3LWL - chains A and C of the 3 polymer chains in the assembly; structure by X-ray diffraction, 2.25 A resolution.

== Chain A ==
Molecule: DNA polymerase I, thermostable
Organism: Thermus aquaticus
Notes: EC 2.7.7.7; fragment: klenow fragment
UniProt: P19821 (DPO1_THEAQ); residues 293-832 here = UniProt positions 293-832
Chain sequence (540 residues; numbered 293 to 832; the number before each row is that of its first residue):
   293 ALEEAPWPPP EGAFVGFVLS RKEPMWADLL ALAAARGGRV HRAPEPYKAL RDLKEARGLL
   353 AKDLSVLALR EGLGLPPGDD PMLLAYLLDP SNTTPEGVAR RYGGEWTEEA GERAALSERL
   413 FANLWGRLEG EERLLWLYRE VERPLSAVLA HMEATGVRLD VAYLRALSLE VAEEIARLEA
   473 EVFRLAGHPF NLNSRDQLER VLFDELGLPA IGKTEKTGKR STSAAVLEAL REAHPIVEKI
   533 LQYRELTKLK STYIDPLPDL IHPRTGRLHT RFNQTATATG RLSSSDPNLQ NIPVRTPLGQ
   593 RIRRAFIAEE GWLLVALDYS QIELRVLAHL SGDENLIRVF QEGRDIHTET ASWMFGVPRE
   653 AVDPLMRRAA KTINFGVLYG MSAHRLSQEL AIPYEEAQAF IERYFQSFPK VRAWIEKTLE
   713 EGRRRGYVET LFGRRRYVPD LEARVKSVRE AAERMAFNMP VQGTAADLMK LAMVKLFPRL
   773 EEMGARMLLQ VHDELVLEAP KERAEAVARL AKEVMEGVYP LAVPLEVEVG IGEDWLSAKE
Unresolved in the structure: 293-294, 653-656
Residues lining bound ligands: 2',3'-dideoxyadenosine triphosphate (DDS): Arg587, Gln613, His639, Arg659, Lys663, Phe667, Tyr671, Asp785
Reported in the primary citation:
  - binding site for the 12-nt DNA strand: Arg587
  - binding site for 2',3'-dideoxyadenosine triphosphate: Arg587, Lys663, Phe667, Tyr671
  - conformationally variable residues (side-chain flip): Arg587
  - binding site for the 16-nt DNA strand (chain C): Tyr671
  - specificity-determining residues: Tyr671
  - catalytic residues: Lys663 (citing earlier work)
  - mutagenesis - Y671A (5350-fold): decreased catalytic activity
  - mutagenesis - Y671F: unchanged catalytic activity on non-damaged substrates
  - mutagenesis - Y671W: decreased catalytic activity on dATP
  - mutagenesis - Y671F: decreased catalytic activity on abasic site
  - mutagenesis - Y671W: increased catalytic activity on dCMP
  - mutagenesis - Y671W: increased catalytic activity on dTMP
  - mutagenesis - Y671W: increased catalytic activity on blunt-end extension

== Chain C ==
Molecule: 16-nt DNA strand
Sequence (16 nucleotides; each row starts with the number of its first residue):
   201 AAAXTGCGCC GTGGTC
Unresolved in the structure: 201-202
Modified / non-standard residues: 3DR (1',2'-dideoxyribofuranose-5'-phosphate) at position 204

== Chain A / chain C interface ==
Residue-residue contacts (40):
  Asn483(A) - DT212(C)  hydrogen bond to the phosphate
  Asn485(A) - DG211(C)  phosphate contact
  Asn485(A) - DT212(C)  hydrogen bond to the phosphate
  Ser486(A) - DT212(C)  hydrogen bond to the phosphate
  Ser486(A) - DG213(C)  hydrogen bond to the phosphate
  Asp488(A) - DG213(C)  sugar contact
  Gln489(A) - DG213(C)  phosphate contact
  Ser543(A) - DC210(C)  phosphate contact
  Ser543(A) - DG211(C)  phosphate contact
  Thr544(A) - DC210(C)  sugar contact
  Ala568(A) - DG208(C)  phosphate contact
  Thr569(A) - DC207(C)  phosphate contact
  Ala570(A) - DG206(C)  phosphate contact
  Ala570(A) - DC207(C)  hydrogen bond to the phosphate
  Thr571(A) - DG206(C)  sugar contact
  Arg573(A) - DG206(C)  base contact
  Ser575(A) - DC207(C)  phosphate contact
  Ser575(A) - DG208(C)  hydrogen bond to the phosphate
  Ser576(A) - DG208(C)  sugar contact
  Ser577(A) - DG208(C)  phosphate contact
  Ser577(A) - DC209(C)  phosphate contact
  Asp578(A) - DC209(C)  hydrogen bond to the phosphate
  Asn580(A) - DG208(C)  hydrogen bond to the sugar
  Asn580(A) - DC209(C)  phosphate contact
  Tyr671(A) - 3DR_204(C)  sugar contact
  Tyr671(A) - DT205(C)  stacking on the base
  Gly672(A) - 3DR_204(C)  sugar contact
  Met673(A) - 3DR_204(C)  sugar contact
  Ser674(A) - DA203(C)  hydrogen bond to the base
  Ser674(A) - 3DR_204(C)  hydrogen bond to the phosphate
  His676(A) - DA203(C)  base contact
  Arg677(A) - 3DR_204(C)  salt bridge to the phosphate
  Arg728(A) - DG206(C)  salt bridge to the phosphate
  Arg746(A) - 3DR_204(C)  sugar contact
  Arg746(A) - DT205(C)  salt bridge to the phosphate
  Met747(A) - DT205(C)  phosphate contact
  Met747(A) - DG206(C)  phosphate contact
  Asn750(A) - DT205(C)  sugar contact
  Gln754(A) - DT205(C)  base contact
  Gln754(A) - DG206(C)  hydrogen bond to the sugar
Also at the interface, not in a pair above, chain A (34 interface residues in all): Lys540, Pro548, Asn565, Pro579, Tyr686, His784

== Overview ==
Chain A and chain C form an interface of 34 and 11 residues respectively; the contacts include 11 hydrogen
bonds, 3 salt bridges and 1 aromatic stacking contact. Polar contacts include Ser674(A)-DA203(C),
Asn580(A)-DG208(C) and Gln754(A)-DG206(C). From the paper: the catalytic residue Lys663(A); Y671A of chain A
reduces catalytic activity; 3 substitutions were tested in all.
Here chain A is DNA polymerase I, thermostable (Thermus aquaticus) and chain C is a 16-nt DNA strand. Entry
3LWL (Structure of Klenow fragment of Taq polymerase in complex with an abasic site) was determined by X-ray
diffraction together with 3LWM from the same study.
